PDB entry 2IMP | X-ray diffraction, 2.10 A resolution | chain A

== Chain A ==
Protein: Lactaldehyde dehydrogenase
Source organism: Escherichia coli
Notes: EC 1.2.1.21, 1.2.1.22
UniProt: P25553 (ALDA_ECOLI); residues 2-479 here correspond to UniProt positions 1-478 (UniProt number = residue number - 1)
Sequence (479 residues; numbered 1 to 479; the number before each row is that of its first residue):
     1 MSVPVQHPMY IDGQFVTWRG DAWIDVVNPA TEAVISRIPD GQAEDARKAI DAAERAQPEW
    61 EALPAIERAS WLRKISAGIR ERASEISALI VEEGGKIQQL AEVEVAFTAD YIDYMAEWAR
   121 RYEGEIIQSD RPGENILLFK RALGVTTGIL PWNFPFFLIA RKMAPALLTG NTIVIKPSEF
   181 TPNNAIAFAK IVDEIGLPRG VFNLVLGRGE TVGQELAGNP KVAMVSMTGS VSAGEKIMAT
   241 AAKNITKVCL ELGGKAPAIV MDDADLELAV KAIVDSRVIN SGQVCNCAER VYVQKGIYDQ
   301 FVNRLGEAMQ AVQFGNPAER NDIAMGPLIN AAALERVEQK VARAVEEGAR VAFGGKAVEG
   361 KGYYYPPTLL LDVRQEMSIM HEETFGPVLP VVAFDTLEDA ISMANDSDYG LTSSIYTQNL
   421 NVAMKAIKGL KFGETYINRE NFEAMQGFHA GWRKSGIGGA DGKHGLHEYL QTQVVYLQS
Disordered / not traced: 1-2
Modified / non-standard residues: Cys249 (cysteinesulfonic acid; OCS)
Sequence notes: initiating methionine (1); modified residue (249)
Residues lining bound ligands:
  - lactic acid (LAC): Asn153, Phe154, Leu158, Arg161, Thr228, Glu251, Val284, Cys285, Asn286, Glu443, His449
  - NADH (NAI; 1,4-dihydronicotinamide adenine dinucleotide): Ile149, Leu150, Pro151, Trp152, Lys176, Pro177, Ser178, Glu179, Phe180, Arg208, Gly209, Glu210, Gly213, Gln214, Met227, Thr228, Gly229, Ser230, Val231, Ala233, Lys236, Ile237, Gly253, Gly254, Lys255, Ala256, Gln283, Val284, Cys285, Asn286, Cys287, Glu289, Asn330, Ala332, Arg336, Glu383, Phe385
What the authors report for this chain:
  - catalytic residues: Glu251, Cys285 (proposed by the authors, not directly observed)
  - contacts within the chain: Glu251-Cys285 (hydrogen bond)
  - conformationally variable residues (loop rearrangement): Ala272 to Ala288
  - binding site for NADH: Leu150, Trp152, Lys176, Ser178, Glu179, Gln214, Ser230, Arg336
  - binding site for lactic acid: Arg161, Glu251, Asn286, Glu443, His449
  - specificity-determining residues: Glu179

== In short ==
Ligands of chain A: NADH and lactic acid. The paper reports catalytic residues Glu251 and Cys285; a binding
site for NADH at Leu150, Trp152 and Lys176 among others.
Chain A is Lactaldehyde dehydrogenase (Escherichia coli); the structure, Crystal structure of lactaldehyde
dehydrogenase from E. coli: the ternary complex with lactate (occupancy 0.5) and ..., was determined by X-ray
diffraction (same publication as 2HG2 and 2ILU).
